PDB entry 5ZQF | X-ray diffraction, 3.87 A resolution | chains A and C of the 3 polymer chains in the assembly

[Chain A]
Molecule: DNA topoisomerase 2-beta
Organism: Homo sapiens
Notes: EC 5.99.1.3
UniProtKB: Q02880 (TOP2B_HUMAN); residues 445-1201 here correspond to UniProt positions 450-1206 (UniProt number = residue number + 5)
Chain sequence (803 residues; numbered 419 to 1221; the number before each row is that of its first residue):
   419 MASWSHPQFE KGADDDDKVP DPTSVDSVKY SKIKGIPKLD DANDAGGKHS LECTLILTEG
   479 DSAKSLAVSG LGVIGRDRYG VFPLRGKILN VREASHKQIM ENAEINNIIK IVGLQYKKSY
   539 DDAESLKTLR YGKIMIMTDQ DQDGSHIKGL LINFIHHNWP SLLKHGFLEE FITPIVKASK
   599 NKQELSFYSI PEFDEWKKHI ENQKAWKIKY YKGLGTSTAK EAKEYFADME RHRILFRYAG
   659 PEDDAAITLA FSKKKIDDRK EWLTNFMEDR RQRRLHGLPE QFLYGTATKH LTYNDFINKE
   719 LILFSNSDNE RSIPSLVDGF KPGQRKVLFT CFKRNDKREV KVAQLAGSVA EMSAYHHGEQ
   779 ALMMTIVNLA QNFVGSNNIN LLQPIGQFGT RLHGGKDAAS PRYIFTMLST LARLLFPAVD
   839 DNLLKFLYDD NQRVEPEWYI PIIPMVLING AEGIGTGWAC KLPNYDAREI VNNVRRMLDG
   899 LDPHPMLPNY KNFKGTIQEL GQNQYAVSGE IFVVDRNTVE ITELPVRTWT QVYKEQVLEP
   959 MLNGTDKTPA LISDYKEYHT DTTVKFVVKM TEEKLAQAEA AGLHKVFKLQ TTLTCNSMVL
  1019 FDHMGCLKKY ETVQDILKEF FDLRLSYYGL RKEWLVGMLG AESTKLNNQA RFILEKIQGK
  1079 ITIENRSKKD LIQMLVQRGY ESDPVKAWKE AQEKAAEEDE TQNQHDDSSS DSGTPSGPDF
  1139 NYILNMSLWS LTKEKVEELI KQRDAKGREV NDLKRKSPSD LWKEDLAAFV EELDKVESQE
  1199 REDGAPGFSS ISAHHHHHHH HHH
Not modelled in the structure: 419-451, 597-602, 616-624, 703-706, 1112-1134, 1202-1221
Sequence notes: expression tag (419-444, 1202-1221)
Ion coordination: Mn2+: Asp557, Asp559
Swiss-Prot annotation at these positions:
  - region: Lys1006 to Ser1015 (Interaction with DNA)
  - motif: Glu1029 to Phe1039 (Nuclear export signal)
  - active site: Tyr821 (O-(5'-phospho-DNA)-tyrosine intermediate)
  - binding site (Mg(2+)): Glu477, Asp557, Asp559
  - site: Lys505 (Interaction with DNA), Asn508 (Interaction with DNA), Arg677 (Interaction with DNA), Lys678 (Interaction with DNA), Lys739 (Interaction with DNA), Tyr773 (Interaction with DNA), Arg820 (Transition state stabilizer), Ile872 (Important for DNA bending), Trp947 (Interaction with DNA)
  - cross-link (Glycyl lysine isopeptide (Lys-Gly)): Lys595 (interchain with G-Cter in SUMO2), Lys600 (interchain with G-Cter in SUMO2), Lys630 (interchain with G-Cter in SUMO2), Lys638 (interchain with G-Cter in SUMO2), Lys641 (interchain with G-Cter in SUMO2), Lys671 (interchain with G-Cter in SUMO2), Lys707 (interchain with G-Cter in SUMO2), Lys1087 (interchain with G-Cter in SUMO2)
What the authors report for this chain:
  - catalytic residues: Tyr821 (citing earlier work)

[Chain C]
Molecule: 9-nt DNA/RNA hybrid strand
Sequence (9 nucleotides; numbered 12 to 20; the number before each row is that of its first residue):
    12 AGCXCGGCX
Modified / non-standard residues: IU (5-iodouridine-5'-monophosphate) at position 15; IU (5-iodouridine-5'-monophosphate) at position 20

[Interface between chain A and chain C]
Contacting residue pairs (40; chain A residue first):
  Arg503(A) with DA12(C), base contact
  Gly504(A) with DG13(C), base contact
  Lys505(A) with DG13(C), hydrogen bond to the base; DC14(C), sugar contact
  Ile506(A) with DC14(C), phosphate contact; IU_15(C), sugar contact
  Leu507(A) with DC14(C), phosphate contact; IU_15(C), phosphate contact
  Asn508(A) with DC14(C), phosphate contact; IU_15(C), hydrogen bond to the phosphate; DC16(C), hydrogen bond to the phosphate
  Gln516(A) with DC14(C), phosphate contact
  Asn520(A) with DG13(C), phosphate contact; DC14(C), sugar contact
  His564(A) with IU_15(C), hydrogen bond to the phosphate; DC16(C), salt bridge to the phosphate
  Phe669(A) with DC16(C), phosphate contact
  Ile674(A) with DG17(C), phosphate contact; DG18(C), phosphate contact
  Arg677(A) with DG17(C), salt bridge to the phosphate
  Lys678(A) with DG17(C), phosphate contact; DG18(C), salt bridge to the phosphate
  Ile872(A) with DC16(C), sugar contact; DG17(C), base contact
  Gly873(A) with DC16(C), sugar contact; DG17(C), sugar contact
  Thr874(A) with DC16(C), sugar contact
  Gly875(A) with DC16(C), phosphate contact; DG17(C), hydrogen bond to the phosphate
  Trp876(A) with DG17(C), sugar contact
  Ala877(A) with DG17(C), sugar contact; DG18(C), sugar contact
  Thr1010(A) with IU_20(C), phosphate contact
  Leu1011(A) with IU_20(C), hydrogen bond to the phosphate
  Thr1012(A) with DC19(C), sugar contact; IU_20(C), hydrogen bond to the phosphate
  Cys1013(A) with DC19(C), phosphate contact
  Asn1014(A) with DC19(C), hydrogen bond to the phosphate
  Ser1015(A) with DG18(C), sugar contact; DC19(C), phosphate contact
Interface residues without a listed pair, chain A (27 interface residues in all): Leu568, Thr1009

[Summary]
Chain A and chain C form an interface of 27 and 9 residues respectively; the contacts include 8 hydrogen bonds
and 3 salt bridges. Polar pairs include Lys505(A)-DG13(C), Asn508(A)-IU_15(C) and Asn508(A)-DC16(C). Asp557(A)
and Asp559(A) coordinate Mn2+. From UniProt: active-site residue Tyr821(A) and 3 Mg2+-binding residues on
chain A. The paper reports the catalytic residue Tyr821(A).
Chain A is DNA topoisomerase 2-beta (Homo sapiens) and chain C is a 9-nt DNA/RNA hybrid strand; the structure,
Crystal structure of human topoisomerase II beta in complex with 5-iodouridine-containing-DNA in space group
P3221, was determined by X-ray diffraction, deposited together with 5ZEN and 5ZRF.
